8X6U - chains A and B; structure by X-ray diffraction, 1.75 A resolution.

[Chain A (and B)]
Protein: EfCDA
Notes: chain B of this document is another copy of the same molecule, construct and numbering; everything in this record applies to it too
Amino-acid sequence (134 residues; row label = number of the first residue in the row; numbers below 1 keep their minus sign (Gly-1 is residue -1)):
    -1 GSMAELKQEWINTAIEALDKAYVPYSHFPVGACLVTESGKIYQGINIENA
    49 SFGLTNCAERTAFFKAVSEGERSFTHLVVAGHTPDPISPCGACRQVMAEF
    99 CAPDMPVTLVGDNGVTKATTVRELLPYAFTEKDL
Unresolved in the structure: -1 (chain B: -1 to 1)
Ion coordination: Zn2+: Cys55, Cys88, Cys91 (together with 2',2'-Difluorodeoxyuridine)
Residues lining bound ligands:
  - 2',2'-Difluorodeoxyuridine (Y7U), molecule 1: Val21, Ser24, Phe26, Val28, Asn44, Glu46, Thr53, Asn54, Cys55, Ala56, Glu57, Ser86, Pro87, Cys88, Cys91, Phe127, Leu132
  - 2',2'-Difluorodeoxyuridine (Y7U), molecule 2: Ala48, Ser49, Phe50
Reported in the primary citation:
  - Zn2+ coordination: Cys55, Cys88, Cys91
  - binding site for 2',2'-Difluorodeoxyuridine: Phe26, Val28, Asn44, Glu46, Ala48, Ser49, Phe50, Gly51, Thr53, Ala56, Glu57, Phe127, Leu132
  - mutagenesis - C55S, C88S, C91A: abolished catalytic activity on gemcitabine
  - catalytic residues: Cys55, Cys88, Cys91

[Interface between chain A and chain B]
Contacting residue pairs (50):
  Tyr20(A) with Glu97(B), hydrogen bond; Phe98(B), hydrophobic
  Tyr23(A) with Glu97(B), hydrogen bond; Glu129(B); Leu132(B), hydrophobic
  Ile43(A) with Val65(B); Ser66(B)
  Ile45(A) with Phe62(B), hydrophobic; Val65(B), hydrophobic; Phe98(B), hydrophobic
  Asn47(A) with Gln93(B), hydrogen bond (side chain-backbone); Val94(B); Glu97(B)
  Ala48(A) with Glu97(B), hydrogen bond (backbone-side chain); Phe127(B); Thr128(B); Glu129(B); Leu132(B)
  Ser49(A) with Phe127(B)
  Leu52(A) with Ala90(B); Gln93(B)
  Asn54(A) with Phe62(B)
  Phe62(A) with Ile45(B); Asn54(B)
  Lys63(A) with Lys63(B); Ser66(B), hydrogen bond; Glu67(B), salt bridge
  Val65(A) with Ile43(B); Ile45(B), hydrophobic
  Ser66(A) with Ile43(B); Lys63(B), hydrogen bond
  Glu67(A) with Lys63(B), salt bridge
  Arg70(A) with Tyr20(B)
  Ala90(A) with Leu52(B)
  Gln93(A) with Asn47(B), hydrogen bond (backbone-side chain); Leu52(B)
  Val94(A) with Asn47(B)
  Glu97(A) with Tyr20(B), hydrogen bond; Tyr23(B), hydrogen bond; Asn47(B); Ala48(B), hydrogen bond (side chain-backbone)
  Phe98(A) with Tyr20(B), hydrophobic; Ile45(B), hydrophobic
  Phe127(A) with Ala48(B); Ser49(B)
  Thr128(A) with Ala48(B)
  Glu129(A) with Tyr23(B); Ala48(B)
  Leu132(A) with Tyr23(B), hydrophobic; Ala48(B)
Also at the interface, not in a pair above, chain A (30 interface residues in all): Lys18, Gln41, Glu46, Phe50, Arg58, Thr59
Also at the interface, not in a pair above, chain B (29 interface residues in all): Lys18, Glu46, Phe50, Arg58, Thr59, Arg70

[Overview]
30 residues of chain A face 29 of chain B across their interface, with 10 hydrogen bonds and 2 salt bridges.
Polar pairs include Lys63(A)-Glu67(B), Tyr20(A)-Glu97(B) and Tyr23(A)-Glu97(B). Ligands of chain A:
2',2'-Difluorodeoxyuridine. The paper reports catalytic residues Cys55(A), Cys88(A) and Cys91(A); C55S, C88S
and C91A of chain A abolish catalytic activity on gemcitabine.
Both chains are EfCDA. Entry 8X6U (Crystal structure of EfCDA in complex with dFdU) was determined by X-ray
diffraction together with 8X6W and 8X6Y from the same study.
